PDB entry 5GZK | X-ray diffraction, 1.70 A resolution | chain A

== Chain A ==
Molecule: Uncharacterized protein
Source organism: Chitinophaga pinensis (strain ATCC 43595 / DSM 2588 / NCIB 11800 / UQM 2034)
Reference sequence: C7PIC2 (C7PIC2_CHIPD); residue numbers follow UniProt; this construct covers 1-441
Sequence (461 residues; row label = number of the first residue in the row; numbers below 1 keep their minus sign (Met-19 is residue -19)):
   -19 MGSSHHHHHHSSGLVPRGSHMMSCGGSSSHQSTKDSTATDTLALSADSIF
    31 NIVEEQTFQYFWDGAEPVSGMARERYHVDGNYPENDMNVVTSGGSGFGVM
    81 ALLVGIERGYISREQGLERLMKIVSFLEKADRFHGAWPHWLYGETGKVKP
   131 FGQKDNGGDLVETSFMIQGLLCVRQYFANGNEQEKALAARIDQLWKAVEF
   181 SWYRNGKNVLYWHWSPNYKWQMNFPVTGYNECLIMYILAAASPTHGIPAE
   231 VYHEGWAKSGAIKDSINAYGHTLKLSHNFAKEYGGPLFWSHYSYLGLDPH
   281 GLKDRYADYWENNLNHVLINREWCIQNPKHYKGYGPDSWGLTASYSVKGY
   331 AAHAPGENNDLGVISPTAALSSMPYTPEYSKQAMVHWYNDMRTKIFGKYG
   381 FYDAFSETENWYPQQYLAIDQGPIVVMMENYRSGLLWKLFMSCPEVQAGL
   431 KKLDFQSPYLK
Not modelled in the structure: -19 to 22, 441
Sequence notes: initiating methionine (-19); expression tag (-18 to 0)
Bound ions: K+: Tyr62, Asn65
Ligand contacts: beta-D-glucopyranose (BGC): Glu54, Arg55, His119, Trp120, Phe131, Tyr330, Leu397, Ile399
What the authors report for this chain:
  - binding site for beta-D-glucopyranose: Glu54, Arg55, Phe131, Asp135, Asp139, Glu142, Trp192, His193, Phe204, Asn210, Glu211, Asn258, Trp269, Tyr330
  - catalytic residues: Asp139, Glu142, Glu211
  - mutagenesis - E54Q, D135N, D139N, E142Q, E211Q, D400N: decreased catalytic activity

== Overview ==
Bound to chain A: beta-D-glucopyranose. Tyr62 and Asn65 coordinate K+. From the paper: catalytic residues
Asp139, Glu142 and Glu211; E54Q, D135N and D139N, among others, reduce catalytic activity; 6 substitutions
were tested in all.
Chain A is Uncharacterized protein (Chitinophaga pinensis (strain ATCC 43595 / DSM 2588 / NCIB 11800 / UQM
2034)); the structure, Endo-beta-1,2-glucanase from Chitinophaga pinensis - sophorotriose and glucose complex,
was determined by X-ray diffraction together with 5GZH from the same study.
